PDB entry 7CR6 | X-ray diffraction, 3.72 A resolution | chains E and G of the 8 polymer chains in the assembly

Chain E:
Molecule: CRISPR-associated endoribonuclease Cas2 1
Organism: Synechocystis sp. (strain PCC 6803 / Kazusa)
Notes: EC 3.1.-.-
UniProt: Q6ZEI1 (CAS2A_SYNY3); numbering as in UniProt (aligned over 1-94)
Amino-acid sequence (105 residues; numbered -10 to 94; the number before each row is that of its first residue; numbers below 1 keep their minus sign (Gly-10 is residue -10)):
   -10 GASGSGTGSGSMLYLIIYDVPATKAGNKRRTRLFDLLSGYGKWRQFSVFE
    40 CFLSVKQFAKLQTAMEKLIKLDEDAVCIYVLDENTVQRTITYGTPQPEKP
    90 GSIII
Not modelled in the structure: -10 to 1, 94
Differences from the reference sequence: expression tag (-10 to 0)
Curated features (UniProtKB/Swiss-Prot):
  - binding site (Mg(2+)): Asp8
What the authors report for this chain:
  - binding site for the 36-nt DNA strand (chain G): Lys13, Lys17, Arg19

Chain G:
Molecule: 36-nt DNA strand
Sequence (36 nucleotides; numbered 1 to 36; the number before each row is that of its first residue):
     1 TTTTTTTTGTGCCCCTGGCGGTCGCTTTCTTTTTTT
Not modelled in the structure: 1-6, 33-36

How chain E and chain G interact:
Contacting residue pairs (15):
  Tyr7(E) with DG20(G), phosphate contact; DG21(G), hydrogen bond to the phosphate
  Asp8(E) with DG20(G), phosphate contact
  Val9(E) with DC19(G), sugar contact; DG20(G), hydrogen bond to the phosphate
  Pro10(E) with DC19(G), phosphate contact
  Ala11(E) with DC19(G), hydrogen bond to the phosphate
  Arg19(E) with DC19(G), sugar contact; DG20(G), salt bridge to the phosphate; DG21(G), phosphate contact
  Thr20(E) with DT22(G), base contact
  Phe23(E) with DG21(G), phosphate contact
  Phe35(E) with DG20(G), phosphate contact; DG21(G), phosphate contact
  Ser36(E) with DG20(G), phosphate contact
Interface residues without a listed pair, chain E (12 interface residues in all): Asn16, Trp32
Interface residues without a listed pair, chain G (5 interface residues in all): DG18

Summary:
Chain E and chain G form an interface of 12 and 5 residues respectively, with 3 hydrogen bonds and 1 salt
bridge. Polar pairs include Tyr7(E)-DG21(G), Val9(E)-DG20(G) and Ala11(E)-DC19(G). From UniProt: Mg2+-binding
residue Asp8(E) on chain E. From the paper: a binding site for the 36-nt DNA strand (chain G) at Lys13(E),
Lys17(E) and Arg19(E).
Chain E is CRISPR-associated endoribonuclease Cas2 1 (Synechocystis sp. (strain PCC 6803 / Kazusa)) and chain
G is a 36-nt DNA strand; the structure, Synechocystis Cas1-Cas2/prespacer binary complex, was determined by
X-ray diffraction, deposited together with 7CR8.
